Entry 8UFF (X-ray diffraction, 1.66 A resolution); this record covers chains C and F of the 3 polymer chains in the assembly.

# Chain C
Molecule: 16-nt DNA strand
Sequence (16 nucleotides; numbered 1 to 16; the number before each row is that of its first residue):
     1 AATAAAAGGA AGTGGG
Ligand contacts: Y5U ((2M,2'M)-2,2'-(selenophene-2,5-diyl)di(1H-benzimidazole-6-carboximidamide)): DA4, DA5, DA6, DA7

# Chain F
Protein: Transcription factor PU.1
From: Homo sapiens
Notes: fragment: ETS-Domain
UniProtKB: P17947 (SPI1_HUMAN); residues 165-270 here = UniProt positions 165-270
Sequence (106 residues; numbered 165 to 270; the number before each row is that of its first residue):
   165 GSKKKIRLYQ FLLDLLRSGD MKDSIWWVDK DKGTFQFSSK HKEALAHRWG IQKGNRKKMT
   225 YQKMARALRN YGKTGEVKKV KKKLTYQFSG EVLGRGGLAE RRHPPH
Unresolved in the structure: 165-168, 260-270
Curated features (UniProtKB/Swiss-Prot):
  - DNA-binding region: Ile170 to Ser253 (ETS)
  - binding site (DNA): Lys217, Arg230, Arg233, Lys243
  - natural variant: His211 (H211P: In AGM10), Val241 (V241G: In AGM10)

# Chain C / chain F interface
Contacting residue pairs (16; chain C residue first):
  DA5(C) with Ser203(F), hydrogen bond to the phosphate; Lys206(F), salt bridge to the phosphate; Lys247(F), phosphate contact; Leu248(F), phosphate contact
  DA6(C) with Lys243(F), salt bridge to the phosphate; Lys246(F), phosphate contact; Lys247(F), phosphate contact; Leu248(F), hydrogen bond to the phosphate
  DA7(C) with Gln226(F), base contact; Arg233(F), hydrogen bond to the base; Lys243(F), phosphate contact
  DG8(C) with Arg230(F), hydrogen bond to the base; Arg233(F), hydrogen bond to the base
  DG9(C) with Arg230(F), hydrogen bond to the base
  DA10(C) with Arg230(F), base contact
  DT13(C) with Arg220(F), sugar contact
Interface residues without a listed pair, chain C (8 interface residues in all): DA4
Interface residues without a listed pair, chain F (11 interface residues in all): Tyr225

# Overview
8 residues of chain C face 11 of chain F across their interface; the contacts include 6 hydrogen bonds and 2
salt bridges. Among the polar pairs are DA7(C)-Arg233(F), DG8(C)-Arg230(F) and DG8(C)-Arg233(F). Chain C binds
compound Y5U.
Chain C is a 16-nt DNA strand and chain F is Transcription factor PU.1 (Homo sapiens); the structure, Human
PU.1 ETS-Domain (165-270) Bound to d(AATAAAAGGAAGTGGG) in Ternary Complex with DB1976, was determined by X-ray
diffraction.
